8S0R - chains I and J of the 3 polymer chains in the assembly; structure by electron microscopy, 2.40 A resolution.

Chain I:
Molecule: Cyclin-H
Source organism: Homo sapiens
Reference sequence: P51946 (CCNH_HUMAN); residue numbers follow UniProt; this construct covers 1-323
Chain sequence (324 residues; numbered 0 to 323; the number before each row is that of its first residue; numbering starts at 0):
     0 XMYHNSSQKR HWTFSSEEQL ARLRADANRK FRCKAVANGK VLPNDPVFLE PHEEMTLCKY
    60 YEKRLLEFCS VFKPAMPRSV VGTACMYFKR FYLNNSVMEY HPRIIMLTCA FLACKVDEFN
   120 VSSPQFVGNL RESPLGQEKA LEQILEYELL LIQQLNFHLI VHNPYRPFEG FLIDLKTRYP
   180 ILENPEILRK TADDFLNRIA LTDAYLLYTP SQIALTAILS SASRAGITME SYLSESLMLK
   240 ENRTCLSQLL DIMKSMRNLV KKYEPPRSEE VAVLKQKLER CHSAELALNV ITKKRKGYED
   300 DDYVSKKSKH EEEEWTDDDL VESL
Not modelled in the structure: 39-41, 285-323
Sequence notes: acetylation (0)
Modified residues: ACE (acetyl group) at position 0
Curated features (UniProtKB/Swiss-Prot):
  - modified residue: Ser5 (Phosphoserine), Ser132 (Phosphoserine), Ser304 (Phosphoserine), Thr315 (Phosphothreonine), Ser322 (Phosphoserine)
  - mutagenesis: Ser5 (S5A: No effect on the transcriptional activity of the reconstituted TFIIH complex), Ser304 (S304A: No effect on the transcriptional activity of the reconstituted TFIIH complex)

Chain J:
Molecule: Cyclin-dependent kinase 7
Source organism: Homo sapiens
Notes: EC 2.7.11.22, 2.7.11.23
Reference sequence: P50613 (CDK7_HUMAN); residues 1-346 here = UniProt positions 1-346
Chain sequence (349 residues; each row starts with the number of its first residue; numbers below 1 keep their minus sign (Ser-2 is residue -2)):
    -2 SNAMALDVKS RAKRYEKLDF LGEGQFATVY KARDKNTNQI VAIKKIKLGH RSEAKDGINR
    58 TALREIKLLQ ELSHPNIIGL LDAFGHKSNI SLVFDFMETD LEVIIKDNSL VLTPSHIKAY
   118 MLMTLQGLEY LHQHWILHRD LKPNNLLLDE NGVLKLADFG LAKSFGSPNR AYTHQVVTRW
   178 YRAPELLFGA RMYGVGVDMW AVGCILAELL LRVPFLPGDS DLDQLTRIFE TLGTPTEEQW
   238 PDMCSLPDYV TFKSFPGIPL HHIFSAAGDD LLDLIQGLFL FNPCARITAT QALKMKYFSN
   298 RPGPTPGCQL PRPNCPVETL KEQSNPALAI KRKRTEALEQ GGLPKKLIF
Not modelled in the structure: -2 to 9, 46-50, 313-346
Sequence notes: expression tag (-2 to 0)
Covalently attached groups: compound A1H46 linked to Cys312
Ligand contacts: A1H46 (N-[(1S,3R)-3-[[5-chloranyl-4-(1H-indol-3-yl)pyrimidin-2-yl]amino]-1-methyl-cyclohexyl]-5-[4-(dimethylamino)butanoylamino]pyridine-2-carboxamide): Leu18, Gly19, Glu20, Val26, Ala39, Lys41, Phe91, Asp92, Phe93, Met94, Glu95, Thr96, Asp97, Leu144, Asp155, Asn311
Curated features (UniProtKB/Swiss-Prot):
  - active site: Asp137 (Proton acceptor)
  - binding site (ATP): Leu18 to Val26, Lys41
  - modified residue: Ala2 (N-acetylalanine), Ser7 (Phosphoserine), Ser164 (Phosphoserine), Thr170 (Phosphothreonine), Ser321 (Phosphoserine)
  - mutagenesis: Lys41 (K41A: Total loss of activity; K41M: No effect on interaction with HINT1), Phe91 (F91G: Enhanced capacity to bind ATP analogs), Ser164 (S164A: No mitotic repression of transcriptional activity of the reconstituted TFIIH complex), Thr170 (T170A: Total loss of activity. Total loss of transcriptional activity of the reconstituted TFIIH complex; T170E: No effect on interaction with HINT1)

Chain I / chain J interface:
Residue-residue contacts (41):
  ACE_0(I) - His131(J)
  Met1(I) - Trp132(J)
  Asn4(I) - Tyr127(J)
  Asn4(I) - His131(J)  hydrogen bond
  Ser5(I) - Glu68(J)
  Ser6(I) - Glu68(J)  hydrogen bond
  Arg9(I) - Gln67(J)
  Phe110(I) - Asp53(J)
  Lys114(I) - Asp53(J)  hydrogen bond (side chain-backbone)
  Lys114(I) - Gly54(J)
  Lys114(I) - Ile55(J)  hydrogen bond (side chain-backbone)
  Lys114(I) - Leu60(J)
  Val115(I) - Lys64(J)  hydrogen bond (backbone-side chain)
  Asp116(I) - Arg167(J)  hydrogen bond (backbone-side chain)
  Glu117(I) - Arg61(J)  salt bridge
  Glu117(I) - Lys64(J)  salt bridge
  Glu117(I) - Lys160(J)  salt bridge
  Glu117(I) - Arg167(J)
  Val120(I) - Arg57(J)  hydrogen bond (backbone-side chain)
  Ser122(I) - Lys52(J)  hydrogen bond (side chain-backbone)
  Ser122(I) - Asp53(J)
  Glu141(I) - Lys52(J)  salt bridge
  Leu144(I) - Lys52(J)
  Leu144(I) - Gly54(J)
  Glu147(I) - Gly54(J)
  Glu147(I) - Ile55(J)  hydrogen bond (side chain-backbone)
  Leu148(I) - Ile55(J)  hydrophobic
  Leu148(I) - Gly82(J)
  Leu148(I) - His83(J)
  Leu148(I) - Lys84(J)
  Leu148(I) - Ile87(J)  hydrophobic
  Ile151(I) - Ile55(J)  hydrophobic
  Ile151(I) - Leu60(J)  hydrophobic
  Asn155(I) - Gln67(J)  hydrogen bond (backbone-side chain)
  Phe156(I) - Ile63(J)
  Phe156(I) - Gln67(J)
  Phe156(I) - Ala80(J)
  His157(I) - Gln67(J)
  Leu158(I) - Ile63(J)  hydrophobic
  Ile159(I) - Lys64(J)
  Ile159(I) - Glu68(J)
Other interface residues (no listed pair), chain I (28 interface residues in all): Leu111, Asn119, Ser121, Leu140, Arg165
Other interface residues (no listed pair), chain J (24 interface residues in all): Phe81, Gln130, Ser164

In short:
Chain I and chain J form an interface of 28 and 24 residues respectively, with 10 hydrogen bonds and 4 salt
bridges. Among the polar pairs are Glu117(I)-Arg61(J), Glu117(I)-Lys64(J) and Glu117(I)-Lys160(J). Compound
A1H46 is covalently linked to Cys312(J).
Chain I is Cyclin-H and chain J is Cyclin-dependent kinase 7, both from Homo sapiens; the structure, Cryo-EM
structure of CAK modified by covalent inhibitor SY-1365, was determined by electron microscopy, deposited
together with 8S0T.
